9DR1 - chains I and K of the 8 polymer chains in the assembly; structure by electron microscopy, 3.70 A resolution.

== Chain I ==
Molecule: DNA-directed RNA polymerase subunit beta
From: Escherichia coli
Reference sequence: C3SIA7 (C3SIA7_ECOLX); residue numbers follow UniProt; this construct covers 2-1341
Amino-acid sequence (1340 residues; numbered 2 to 1341; the number before each row is that of its first residue):
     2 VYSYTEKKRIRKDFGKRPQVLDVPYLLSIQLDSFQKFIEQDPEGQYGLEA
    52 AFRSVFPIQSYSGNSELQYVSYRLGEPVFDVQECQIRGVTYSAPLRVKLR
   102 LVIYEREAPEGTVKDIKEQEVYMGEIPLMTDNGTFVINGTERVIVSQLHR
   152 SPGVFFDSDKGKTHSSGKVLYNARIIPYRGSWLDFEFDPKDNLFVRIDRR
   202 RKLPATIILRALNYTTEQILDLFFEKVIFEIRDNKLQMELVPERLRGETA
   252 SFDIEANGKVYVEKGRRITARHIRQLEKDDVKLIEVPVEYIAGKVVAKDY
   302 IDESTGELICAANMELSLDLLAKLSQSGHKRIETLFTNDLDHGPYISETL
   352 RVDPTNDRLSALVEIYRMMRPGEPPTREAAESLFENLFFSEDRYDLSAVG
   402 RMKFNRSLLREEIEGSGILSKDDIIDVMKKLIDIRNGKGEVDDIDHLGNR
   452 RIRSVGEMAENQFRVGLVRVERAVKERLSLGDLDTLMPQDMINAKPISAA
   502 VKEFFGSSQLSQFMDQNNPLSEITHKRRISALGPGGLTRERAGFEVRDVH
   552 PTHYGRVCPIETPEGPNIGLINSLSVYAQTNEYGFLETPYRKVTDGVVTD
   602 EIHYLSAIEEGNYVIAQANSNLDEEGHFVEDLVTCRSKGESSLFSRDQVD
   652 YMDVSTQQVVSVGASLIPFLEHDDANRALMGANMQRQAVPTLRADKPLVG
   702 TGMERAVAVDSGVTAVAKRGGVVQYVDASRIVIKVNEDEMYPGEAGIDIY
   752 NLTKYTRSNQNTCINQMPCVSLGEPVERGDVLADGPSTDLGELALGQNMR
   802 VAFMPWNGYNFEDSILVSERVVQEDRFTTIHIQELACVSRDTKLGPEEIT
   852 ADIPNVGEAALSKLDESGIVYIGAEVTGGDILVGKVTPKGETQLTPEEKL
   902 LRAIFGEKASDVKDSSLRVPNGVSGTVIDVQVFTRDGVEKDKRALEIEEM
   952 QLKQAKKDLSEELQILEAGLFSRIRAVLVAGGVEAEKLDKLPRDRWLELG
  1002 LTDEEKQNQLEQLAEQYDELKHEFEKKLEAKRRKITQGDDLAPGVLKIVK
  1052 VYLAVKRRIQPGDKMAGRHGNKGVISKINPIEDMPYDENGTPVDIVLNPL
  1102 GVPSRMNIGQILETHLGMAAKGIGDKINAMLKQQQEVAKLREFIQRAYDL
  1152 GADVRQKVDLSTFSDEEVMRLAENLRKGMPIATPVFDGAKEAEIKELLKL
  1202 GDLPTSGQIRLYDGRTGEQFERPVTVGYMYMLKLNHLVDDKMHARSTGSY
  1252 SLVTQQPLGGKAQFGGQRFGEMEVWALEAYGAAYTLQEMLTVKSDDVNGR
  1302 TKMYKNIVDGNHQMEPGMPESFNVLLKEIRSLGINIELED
Unresolved in the structure: 891-914

== Chain K ==
Molecule: DNA-directed RNA polymerase subunit omega
From: Escherichia coli
Notes: EC 2.7.7.6
Reference sequence: A1AHI0 (RPOZ_ECOK1); residue numbers follow UniProt; this construct covers 2-80
Amino-acid sequence (79 residues; row label = number of the first residue in the row):
     2 ARVTVQDAVEKIGNRFDLVLVAARRARQMQVGGKDPLVPEENDKTTVIAL
    52 REIEEGLINNQILDVRERQEQQEQEAAEL

== Chain I / chain K interface ==
Contacting residue pairs - 7 pairs, chain I then chain K:
  Tyr1285(I) - Leu21(K)  hydrophobic
  Gly1311(I) - Gln31(K)  hydrogen bond (backbone-side chain)
  Asn1312(I) - Gln31(K)
  Asn1312(I) - Val32(K)
  His1313(I) - Arg28(K)
  His1313(I) - Gln31(K)  hydrogen bond
  Gln1314(I) - Arg28(K)  hydrogen bond
Other interface residues (no listed pair), chain I (7 interface residues in all): Tyr1281, Gly1282
Other interface residues (no listed pair), chain K (5 interface residues in all): Phe17

== Overview ==
Chain I and chain K form an interface of 7 and 5 residues respectively; the contacts include 3 hydrogen bonds.
Polar contacts include Gly1311(I)-Gln31(K), His1313(I)-Gln31(K) and Gln1314(I)-Arg28(K).
Here chain I is DNA-directed RNA polymerase subunit beta and chain K is DNA-directed RNA polymerase subunit
omega, both from Escherichia coli. Entry 9DR1 (E. coli RNA polymerase consensus volume with a bound fluoride
riboswitch in the ligand-bound state) was determined by electron microscopy.
